PDB entry 6LYE | X-ray diffraction, 3.10 A resolution | chains A and I

== Chain A ==
Name: Probable uracil-DNA glycosylase
Organism: Acanthamoeba polyphaga mimivirus
Notes: EC 3.2.2.-
UniProt: Q5UPT2 (UNG_MIMIV); residues 95-370 here = UniProt positions 95-370
Amino-acid sequence (276 residues; numbered 95 to 370; the number before each row is that of its first residue):
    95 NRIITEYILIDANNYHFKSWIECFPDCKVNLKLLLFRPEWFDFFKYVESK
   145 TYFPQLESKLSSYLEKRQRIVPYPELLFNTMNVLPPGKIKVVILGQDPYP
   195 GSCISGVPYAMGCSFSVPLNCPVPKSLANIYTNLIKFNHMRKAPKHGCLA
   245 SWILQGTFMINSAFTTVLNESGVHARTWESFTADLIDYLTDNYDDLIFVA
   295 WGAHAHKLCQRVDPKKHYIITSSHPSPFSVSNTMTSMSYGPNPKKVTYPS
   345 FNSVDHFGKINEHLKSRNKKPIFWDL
Unresolved in the structure: 95-99
Differences from the reference sequence: engineered mutation Phe-322 (Tyr in Q5UPT2)
Curated features (UniProtKB/Swiss-Prot):
  - active site: Asp-191 (Proton acceptor)

== Chain I ==
Name: Uracil-DNA glycosylase inhibitor
Organism: Bacillus phage PBS2
UniProt: P14739 (UNGI_BPPB2); residues 2-84 here = UniProt positions 2-84
Amino-acid sequence (83 residues; each row starts with the number of its first residue):
     2 TNLSDIIEKETGKQLVIQESILMLPEEVEEVIGNKPESDILVHTAYDEST
    52 DENVMLLTSDAPEYKPWALVIQDSNGENKIKML
Unresolved in the structure: 2

== How chain A and chain I interact ==
Residue-residue contacts (27; chain A residue first):
  Gln-190(A) with Ile-22(I); Leu-23(I), hydrogen bond (side chain-backbone)
  Tyr-193(A) with Gln-19(I); Glu-20(I)
  Pro-194(A) with Gln-19(I)
  Pro-218(A) with Gln-19(I)
  Lys-219(A) with Gln-19(I); Tyr-47(I); Asn-54(I)
  Ser-220(A) with Glu-20(I), hydrogen bond
  Glu-264(A) with Tyr-65(I)
  Ser-265(A) with Ser-21(I), hydrogen bond; Tyr-65(I), hydrogen bond (backbone-side chain)
  Gly-266(A) with Ala-62(I)
  Val-267(A) with Tyr-65(I)
  Ala-297(A) with Glu-28(I)
  His-318(A) with Ile-22(I)
  Ser-320(A) with Ile-22(I); Thr-45(I)
  Pro-321(A) with Asn-54(I); Met-56(I), hydrophobic; Gln-73(I)
  Phe-322(A) with Met-24(I), hydrophobic; Val-32(I), hydrophobic; Met-56(I), hydrophobic
  Asn-326(A) with Val-32(I)
  Thr-329(A) with Glu-27(I)
Interface residues without a listed pair, chain A (22 interface residues in all): Gly-195, Tyr-203, Arg-270, Thr-327, Met-328
Interface residues without a listed pair, chain I (26 interface residues in all): Ile-18, Leu-25, Glu-31, Ile-33, Leu-42, Val-43, His-44, Leu-58, Asp-61, Val-71

== Overview ==
22 residues of chain A and 26 residues of chain I are in contact; the contacts include 4 hydrogen bonds. Polar
contacts include Gln-190(A)/Leu-23(I), Ser-220(A)/Glu-20(I) and Ser-265(A)/Ser-21(I). UniProt lists
active-site residue Asp-191(A) on chain A.
Here chain A is Probable uracil-DNA glycosylase (Acanthamoeba polyphaga mimivirus) and chain I is Uracil-DNA
glycosylase inhibitor (Bacillus phage PBS2). Entry 6LYE (Crystal Structure of mimivirus UNG Y322F in complex
with UGI) was determined by X-ray diffraction, deposited together with 6LYD.
